9OLT - chains A and B; structure by X-ray diffraction, 1.76 A resolution.

== Chain A (and B) ==
Name: VP1
From: Norovirus GII
Notes: fragment: P domain; chain B of this document is another copy of the same molecule, construct and numbering; everything in this record applies to it too
UniProt: A0A2H4Y8Z8 (A0A2H4Y8Z8_9CALI); residues 225-533 here = UniProt positions 225-533
Sequence (310 residues; row label = number of the first residue in the row):
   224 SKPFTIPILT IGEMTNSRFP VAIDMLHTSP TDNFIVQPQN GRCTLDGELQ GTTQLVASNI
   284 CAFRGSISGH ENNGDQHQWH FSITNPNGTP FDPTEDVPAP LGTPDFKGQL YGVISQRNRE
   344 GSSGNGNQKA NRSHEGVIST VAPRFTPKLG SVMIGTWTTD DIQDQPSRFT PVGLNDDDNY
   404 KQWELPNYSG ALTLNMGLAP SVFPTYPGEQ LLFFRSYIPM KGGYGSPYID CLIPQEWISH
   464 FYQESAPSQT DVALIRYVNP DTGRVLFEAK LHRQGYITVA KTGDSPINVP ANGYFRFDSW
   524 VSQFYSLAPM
Unresolved in the structure: 224 (chain B: fully traced)
Construct notes: expression tag (224)
From the paper describing this entry:
  - binding site for alpha-L-fucopyranose: N354, R355, D384, G446, Y447
  - binding site for 2-acetamido-2-deoxy-alpha-D-galactopyranose: D383, K444

== Interface between chain A and chain B ==
Residue-residue contacts - 85 pairs, chain A then chain B:
  P230(A) - Q466(B)
  I231(A) - Q466(B)  hydrogen bond (backbone-side chain)
  L232(A) - L278(B)  hydrophobic
  L232(A) - Q466(B)
  G235(A) - V279(B)
  E236(A) - L278(B)
  E236(A) - V279(B)
  E236(A) - Y465(B)
  M237(A) - V279(B)
  T238(A) - V279(B)
  T238(A) - S281(B)
  P243(A) - S281(B)  hydrogen bond (backbone-side chain)
  L278(A) - E236(B)
  V279(A) - G235(B)
  V279(A) - E236(B)
  V279(A) - M237(B)
  V279(A) - T238(B)
  S281(A) - P243(B)  hydrogen bond (side chain-backbone)
  Y334(A) - V336(B)
  Y334(A) - S356(B)
  V336(A) - Y334(B)
  V336(A) - V336(B)  hydrophobic
  V336(A) - V395(B)  hydrophobic
  S338(A) - V395(B)
  S338(A) - P442(B)
  R340(A) - Y440(B)
  R340(A) - S449(B)
  G349(A) - G448(B)
  G349(A) - S449(B)  hydrogen bond (backbone-side chain)
  N350(A) - Y447(B)
  N350(A) - G448(B)
  Q351(A) - Y447(B)
  K352(A) - G446(B)
  K352(A) - Y447(B)
  K352(A) - G448(B)  hydrogen bond (backbone-backbone)
  K352(A) - S449(B)
  A353(A) - G446(B)
  A353(A) - Y447(B)
  N354(A) - M443(B)
  N354(A) - G445(B)
  N354(A) - G446(B)  hydrogen bond (backbone-backbone)
  N354(A) - Y447(B)
  N354(A) - G448(B)  hydrogen bond (side chain-backbone)
  R355(A) - M443(B)
  R355(A) - K444(B)
  S356(A) - Y334(B)
  S356(A) - E358(B)
  S356(A) - M443(B)  hydrogen bond (side chain-backbone)
  S356(A) - K444(B)  hydrogen bond (backbone-side chain)
  H357(A) - K444(B)
  E358(A) - E358(B)
  R391(A) - V244(B)
  R391(A) - Y440(B)  hydrogen bond (side chain-backbone)
  R391(A) - P442(B)
  V395(A) - V336(B)  hydrophobic
  V395(A) - S338(B)
  I441(A) - R340(B)  hydrogen bond (backbone-side chain)
  P442(A) - S338(B)
  P442(A) - R340(B)
  M443(A) - N354(B)
  M443(A) - R355(B)
  M443(A) - S356(B)  hydrogen bond (backbone-side chain)
  K444(A) - R355(B)
  K444(A) - S356(B)  hydrogen bond (side chain-backbone)
  K444(A) - H357(B)
  G445(A) - N354(B)
  G446(A) - K352(B)
  G446(A) - A353(B)
  G446(A) - N354(B)  hydrogen bond (backbone-backbone)
  Y447(A) - Q351(B)
  Y447(A) - K352(B)
  Y447(A) - N354(B)
  G448(A) - R340(B)  hydrogen bond (backbone-side chain)
  G448(A) - G349(B)
  G448(A) - K352(B)  hydrogen bond (backbone-backbone)
  G448(A) - N354(B)  hydrogen bond (backbone-side chain)
  S449(A) - R340(B)
  S449(A) - G349(B)  hydrogen bond (side chain-backbone)
  S449(A) - K352(B)
  P450(A) - R340(B)
  S462(A) - L232(B)
  Y465(A) - E236(B)
  Q466(A) - P230(B)
  Q466(A) - I231(B)
  Q466(A) - L232(B)
Other interface residues (no listed pair), chain A (47 interface residues in all): V244, A245, N282, R287, T393, P394, Y440
Other interface residues (no listed pair), chain B (44 interface residues in all): A245, D247, N282, N350, T393, P394, S462

== Overview ==
The interface between chain A and chain B involves 47 residues on one side and 44 on the other; the contacts
include 18 hydrogen bonds. Polar contacts include I231(A)-Q466(B), P243(A)-S281(B) and G349(A)-S449(B). The
paper reports a binding site for alpha-L-fucopyranose at N354(A), R355(A) and D384(A) among others; a binding
site for 2-acetamido-2-deoxy-alpha-D-galactopyranose at D383(A) and K444(A).
Chain A and chain B are both VP1 (Norovirus GII); the structure, GII.27: Loreto0959 norovirus protruding
domain complexed with A-trisaccharide, was determined by X-ray diffraction, deposited together with 9OLU.
